PDB entry 8TVX | electron microscopy, 3.70 A resolution | chains A and E of the 15 polymer chains in the assembly

# Chain A
Molecule: DNA-directed RNA polymerase II subunit RPB1
From: Saccharomyces cerevisiae
Notes: EC 2.7.7.6
Reference sequence: P04050 (RPB1_YEAST); numbering as in UniProt (aligned over 1-1733)
Amino-acid sequence (1733 residues; numbered 1 to 1733; the number before each row is that of its first residue):
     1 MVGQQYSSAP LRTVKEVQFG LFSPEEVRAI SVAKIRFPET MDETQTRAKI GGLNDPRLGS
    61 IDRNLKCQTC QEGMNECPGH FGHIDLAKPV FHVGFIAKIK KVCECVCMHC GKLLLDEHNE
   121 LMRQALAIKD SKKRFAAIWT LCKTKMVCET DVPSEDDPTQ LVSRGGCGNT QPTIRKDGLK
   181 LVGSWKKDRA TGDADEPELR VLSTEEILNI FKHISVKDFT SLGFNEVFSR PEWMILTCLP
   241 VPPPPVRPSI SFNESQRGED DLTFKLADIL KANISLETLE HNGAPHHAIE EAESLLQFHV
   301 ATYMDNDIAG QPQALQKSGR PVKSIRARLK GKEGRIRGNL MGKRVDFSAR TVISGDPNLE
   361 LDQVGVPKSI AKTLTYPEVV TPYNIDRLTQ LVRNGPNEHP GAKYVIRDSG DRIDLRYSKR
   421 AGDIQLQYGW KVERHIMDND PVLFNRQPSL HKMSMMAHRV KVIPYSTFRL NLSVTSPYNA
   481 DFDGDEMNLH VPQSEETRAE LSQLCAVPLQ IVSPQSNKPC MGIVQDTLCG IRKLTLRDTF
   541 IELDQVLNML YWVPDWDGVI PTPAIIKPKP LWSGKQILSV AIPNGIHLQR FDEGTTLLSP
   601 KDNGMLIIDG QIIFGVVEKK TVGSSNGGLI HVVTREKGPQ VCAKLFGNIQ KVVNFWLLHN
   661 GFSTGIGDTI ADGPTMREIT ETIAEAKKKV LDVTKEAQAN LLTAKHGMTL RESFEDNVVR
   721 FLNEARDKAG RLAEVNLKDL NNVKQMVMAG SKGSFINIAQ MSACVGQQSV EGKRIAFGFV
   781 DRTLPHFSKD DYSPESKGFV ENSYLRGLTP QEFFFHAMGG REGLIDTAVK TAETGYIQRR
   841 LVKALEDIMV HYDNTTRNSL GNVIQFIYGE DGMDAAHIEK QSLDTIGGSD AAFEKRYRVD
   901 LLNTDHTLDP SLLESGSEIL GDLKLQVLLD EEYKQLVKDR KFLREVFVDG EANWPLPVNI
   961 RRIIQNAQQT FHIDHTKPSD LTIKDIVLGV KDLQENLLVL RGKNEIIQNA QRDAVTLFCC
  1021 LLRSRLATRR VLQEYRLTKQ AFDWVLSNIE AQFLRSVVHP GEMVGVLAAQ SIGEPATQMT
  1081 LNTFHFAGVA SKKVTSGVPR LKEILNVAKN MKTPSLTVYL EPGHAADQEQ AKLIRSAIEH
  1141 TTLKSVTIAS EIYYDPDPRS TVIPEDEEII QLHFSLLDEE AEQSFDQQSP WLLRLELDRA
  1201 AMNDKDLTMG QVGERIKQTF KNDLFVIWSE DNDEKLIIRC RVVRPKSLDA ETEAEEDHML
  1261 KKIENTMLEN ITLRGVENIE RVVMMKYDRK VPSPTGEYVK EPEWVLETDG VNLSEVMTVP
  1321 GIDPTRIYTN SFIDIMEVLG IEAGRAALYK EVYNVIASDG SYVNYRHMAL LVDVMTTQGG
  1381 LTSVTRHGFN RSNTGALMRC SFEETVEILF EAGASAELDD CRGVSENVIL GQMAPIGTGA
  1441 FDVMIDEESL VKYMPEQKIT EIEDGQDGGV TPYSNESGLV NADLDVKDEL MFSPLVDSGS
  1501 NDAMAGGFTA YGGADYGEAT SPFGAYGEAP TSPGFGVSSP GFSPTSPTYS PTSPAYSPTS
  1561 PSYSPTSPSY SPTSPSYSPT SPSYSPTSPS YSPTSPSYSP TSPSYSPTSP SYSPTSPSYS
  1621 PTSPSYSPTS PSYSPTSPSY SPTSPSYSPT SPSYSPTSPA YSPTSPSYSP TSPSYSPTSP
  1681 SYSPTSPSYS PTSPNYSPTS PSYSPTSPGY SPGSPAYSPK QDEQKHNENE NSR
Unresolved in the structure: 1-7, 42-44, 188-198, 1079-1096, 1158-1187, 1221-1224, 1243-1256, 1455-1733
Ion coordination: Zn2+ site 1: Cys-77, Pro-78, His-80; Zn2+ site 2: Cys-148, Cys-167; Mg2+: Asp-483, Asp-485

# Chain E
Molecule: DNA-directed RNA polymerases I, II, and III subunit RPABC1
From: Saccharomyces cerevisiae
Reference sequence: A0A6A5Q456 (A0A6A5Q456_YEASX); residue numbers follow UniProt; this construct covers 1-215
Amino-acid sequence (215 residues; numbered 1 to 215; the number before each row is that of its first residue):
     1 MDQENERNIS RLWRAFRTVK EMVKDRGYFI TQEEVELPLE DFKAKYCDSM GRPQRKMMSF
    61 QANPTEESIS KFPDMGSLWV EFCDEPSVGV KTMKTFVIHI QEKNFQTGIF VYQNNITPSA
   121 MKLVPSIPPA TIETFNEAAL VVNITHHELV PKHIRLSSDE KRELLKRYRL KESQLPRIQR
   181 ADPVALYLGL KRGEVVKIIR KSETSGRYAS YRICM

# Chain A / chain E interface
Residue-residue contacts - 73 pairs, chain A then chain E:
  Arg-857(A) with Tyr-168(E), hydrogen bond (side chain-backbone); Leu-170(E)
  Leu-860(A) with Gln-174(E)
  Gly-861(A) with Gln-174(E), hydrogen bond (backbone-side chain)
  Asn-862(A) with Ser-173(E); Gln-174(E)
  Val-863(A) with Leu-170(E), hydrophobic; Gln-174(E), hydrogen bond (backbone-backbone); Pro-176(E)
  Gln-865(A) with Tyr-208(E)
  Phe-866(A) with Tyr-168(E); Tyr-208(E), hydrogen bond (backbone-side chain); Ala-209(E); Ser-210(E); Tyr-211(E), hydrophobic
  Ile-867(A) with Tyr-208(E), hydrogen bond (backbone-side chain)
  Gly-869(A) with Thr-204(E), hydrogen bond (backbone-side chain)
  Glu-870(A) with Arg-200(E), salt bridge; Ser-202(E), hydrogen bond; Thr-204(E); Ser-205(E); Tyr-208(E)
  Asp-871(A) with Thr-204(E)
  Phe-942(A) with Gly-206(E)
  Glu-945(A) with Lys-201(E), salt bridge
  Val-946(A) with Ser-202(E); Gly-206(E)
  Phe-947(A) with Glu-203(E)
  Asn-1004(A) with Arg-167(E)
  Ile-1006(A) with Arg-167(E)
  Asp-1013(A) with Ser-205(E), hydrogen bond (backbone-side chain); Arg-207(E), salt bridge
  Ala-1014(A) with Ser-205(E)
  Leu-1017(A) with Glu-203(E); Thr-204(E); Ser-205(E); Gly-206(E)
  Gln-1218(A) with Asp-2(E), hydrogen bond
  Met-1317(A) with Val-142(E)
  Thr-1318(A) with Val-141(E)
  Pro-1324(A) with Val-142(E), hydrophobic; His-147(E)
  Thr-1325(A) with His-146(E); His-147(E), hydrogen bond (backbone-side chain); Glu-148(E), hydrogen bond (backbone-backbone)
  Arg-1326(A) with His-147(E); Glu-148(E)
  Ile-1327(A) with His-147(E), hydrogen bond (backbone-side chain)
  Glu-1337(A) with Pro-183(E)
  Val-1338(A) with Pro-183(E)
  Leu-1339(A) with Ile-144(E); Pro-183(E); Val-184(E)
  Gly-1340(A) with Asp-182(E)
  Ile-1341(A) with Asp-182(E), hydrogen bond (backbone-side chain); Arg-212(E)
  Glu-1342(A) with Pro-151(E); His-153(E); Ile-198(E); Arg-200(E), salt bridge; Arg-212(E), salt bridge
  Ala-1343(A) with Leu-149(E); Val-150(E), hydrophobic
  Arg-1345(A) with Arg-200(E)
  Tyr-1349(A) with Glu-203(E), hydrogen bond
  Tyr-1365(A) with Ser-202(E); Glu-203(E)
  Arg-1366(A) with Thr-204(E)
  Thr-1376(A) with Arg-212(E), hydrogen bond (backbone-side chain)
  Thr-1377(A) with Pro-176(E); Arg-177(E), hydrogen bond (backbone-backbone)
  Gly-1379(A) with Arg-177(E); Gln-179(E)
Also at the interface, not in a pair above, chain A (49 interface residues in all): Thr-855, Trp-954, Thr-1016, Ile-1335, Met-1336, Ala-1346, Ala-1347, Gln-1378
Also at the interface, not in a pair above, chain E (38 interface residues in all): Leu-175, Ile-178

# In short
Chain A and chain E form an interface of 49 and 38 residues respectively; the contacts include 16 hydrogen
bonds and 5 salt bridges. Polar contacts include Glu-870(A)/Arg-200(E), Glu-945(A)/Lys-201(E) and
Asp-1013(A)/Arg-207(E). Cys-77(A), Pro-78(A) and His-80(A) form the Zn2+ site 1.
Here chain A is DNA-directed RNA polymerase II subunit RPB1 and chain E is DNA-directed RNA polymerases I, II,
and III subunit RPABC1, both from Saccharomyces cerevisiae. Entry 8TVX (Cryo-EM structure of CPD-stalled Pol
II (Conformation 2)) was determined by electron microscopy (same publication as 8TUG, 8TVP, 8TVQ, 8TVS, 8TVV,
8TVW and 8TVY).
